PDB entry 1I50 | X-ray diffraction, 2.80 A resolution | chains B and L of the 10 polymer chains in the assembly

[Chain B]
Name: DNA-directed RNA polymerase II 140KD polypeptide
From: Saccharomyces cerevisiae
Notes: EC 2.7.7.6
UniProtKB: P08518 (RPB2_YEAST); numbering as in UniProt (aligned over 1-1224)
Sequence (1224 residues; row label = number of the first residue in the row):
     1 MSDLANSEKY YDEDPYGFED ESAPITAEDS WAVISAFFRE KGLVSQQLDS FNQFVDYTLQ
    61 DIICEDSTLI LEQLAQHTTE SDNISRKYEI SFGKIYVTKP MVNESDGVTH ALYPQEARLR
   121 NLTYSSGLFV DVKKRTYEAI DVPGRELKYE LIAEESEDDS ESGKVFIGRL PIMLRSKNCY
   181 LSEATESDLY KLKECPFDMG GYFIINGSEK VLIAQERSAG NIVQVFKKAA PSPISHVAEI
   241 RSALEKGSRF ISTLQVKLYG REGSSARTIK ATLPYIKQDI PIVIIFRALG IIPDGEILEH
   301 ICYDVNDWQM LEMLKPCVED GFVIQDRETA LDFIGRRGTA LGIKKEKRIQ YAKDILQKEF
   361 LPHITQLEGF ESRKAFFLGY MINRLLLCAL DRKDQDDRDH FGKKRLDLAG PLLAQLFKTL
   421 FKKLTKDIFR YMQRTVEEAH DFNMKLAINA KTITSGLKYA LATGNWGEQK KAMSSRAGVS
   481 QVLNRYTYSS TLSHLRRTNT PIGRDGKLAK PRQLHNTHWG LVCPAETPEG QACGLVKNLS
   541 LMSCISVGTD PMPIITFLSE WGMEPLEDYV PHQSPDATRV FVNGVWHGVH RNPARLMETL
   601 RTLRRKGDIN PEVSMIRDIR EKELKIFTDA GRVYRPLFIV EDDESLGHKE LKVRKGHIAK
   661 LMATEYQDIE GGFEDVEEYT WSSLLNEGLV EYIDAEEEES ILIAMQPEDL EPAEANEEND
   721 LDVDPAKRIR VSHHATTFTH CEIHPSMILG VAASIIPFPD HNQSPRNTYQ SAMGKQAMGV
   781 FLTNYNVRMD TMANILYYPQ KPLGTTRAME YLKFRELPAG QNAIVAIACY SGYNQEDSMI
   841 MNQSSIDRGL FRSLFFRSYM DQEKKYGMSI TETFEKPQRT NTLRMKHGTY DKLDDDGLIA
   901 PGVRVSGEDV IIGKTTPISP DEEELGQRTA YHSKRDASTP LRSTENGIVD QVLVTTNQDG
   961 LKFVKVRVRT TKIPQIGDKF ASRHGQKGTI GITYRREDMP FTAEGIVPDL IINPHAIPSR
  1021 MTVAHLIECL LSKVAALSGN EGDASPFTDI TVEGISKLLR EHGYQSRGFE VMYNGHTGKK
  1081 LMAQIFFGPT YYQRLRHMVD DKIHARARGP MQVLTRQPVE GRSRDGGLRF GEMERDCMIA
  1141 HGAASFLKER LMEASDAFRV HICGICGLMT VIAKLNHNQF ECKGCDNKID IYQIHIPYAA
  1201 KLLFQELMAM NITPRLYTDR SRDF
Disordered / not traced: 1-17, 71-88, 139-163, 438-445, 468-476, 503-508, 669-677, 713-721, 920-932, 1111-1126
Ion coordination: Zn2+: Cys-1163, Cys-1166, Cys-1182, Cys-1185
What the authors report for this chain:
  - catalytic residues: Glu-836, Asp-837
  - conformationally variable residues (domain motion): Lys-347

[Chain L]
Name: DNA-directed RNA polymerase II 7.7KD polypeptide
From: Saccharomyces cerevisiae
Notes: EC 2.7.7.6
UniProtKB: P40422 (RPC10_YEAST); residue numbers follow UniProt; this construct covers 1-70
Sequence (70 residues; each row starts with the number of its first residue):
     1 MSREGFQIPT NLDAAAAGTS QARTATLKYI CAECSSKLSL SRTDAVRCKD CGHRILLKAR
    61 TKRLVQFEAR
Disordered / not traced: 1-24
Swiss-Prot annotation at these positions:
  - zinc finger: Cys-31 to Cys-51 (C4-type)
  - binding site (Zn(2+)): Cys-31, Cys-34, Cys-48, Cys-51
Ion coordination: Zn2+: Cys-31, Cys-34, Cys-48

[How chain B and chain L interact]
Residue-residue contacts (39):
  Glu-104(B) with Arg-54(L), salt bridge
  Asp-106(B) with Arg-47(L), hydrogen bond (backbone-side chain)
  His-110(B) with Arg-54(L)
  Leu-119(B) with Ile-55(L), hydrophobic
  Arg-120(B) with Arg-54(L)
  Lys-193(B) with Ala-32(L), hydrogen bond (side chain-backbone)
  Arg-852(B) with Arg-70(L), hydrogen bond (side chain-backbone)
  Glu-875(B) with Arg-42(L), salt bridge
  Asp-894(B) with Lys-58(L), salt bridge
  Asp-896(B) with Tyr-29(L), hydrogen bond; Lys-58(L), salt bridge
  Leu-898(B) with Lys-58(L)
  Ile-899(B) with Lys-58(L)
  Ala-900(B) with Lys-58(L); Ala-59(L); Thr-61(L)
  Pro-901(B) with Ala-59(L); Arg-60(L); Thr-61(L), hydrogen bond (backbone-side chain)
  Gly-902(B) with Thr-61(L); Val-65(L)
  Val-903(B) with Thr-61(L)
  Arg-904(B) with Gln-66(L), hydrogen bond (side chain-backbone); Phe-67(L); Glu-68(L), salt bridge
  Ile-948(B) with Phe-67(L), hydrophobic
  Val-952(B) with Leu-57(L); Lys-58(L), hydrogen bond (backbone-backbone)
  Leu-953(B) with Ile-55(L), hydrophobic; Leu-56(L)
  Val-954(B) with Tyr-29(L), hydrophobic; Val-46(L); Arg-54(L); Ile-55(L); Leu-56(L), hydrogen bond (backbone-backbone)
  Thr-955(B) with Arg-54(L); Ile-55(L)
  Thr-956(B) with Val-46(L); Arg-54(L)
Also at the interface, not in a pair above, chain B (26 interface residues in all): Val-102, Gly-107, Asp-847
Also at the interface, not in a pair above, chain L (19 interface residues in all): Arg-63
From the paper, about this interface:
  - residue pairs: Arg-852(B)/Arg-70(L)

[Summary]
26 residues of chain B and 19 residues of chain L are in contact, with 8 hydrogen bonds and 5 salt bridges.
Polar pairs include Glu-104(B)/Arg-54(L), Glu-875(B)/Arg-42(L) and Asp-894(B)/Lys-58(L). The paper describes a
contact between Arg-852(B) and Arg-70(L). The paper reports catalytic residues Glu-836(B) and Asp-837(B);
conformational variability at Lys-347(B).
Here chain B is DNA-directed RNA polymerase II 140KD polypeptide and chain L is DNA-directed RNA polymerase II
7.7KD polypeptide, both from Saccharomyces cerevisiae. Entry 1I50 (RNA polymerase II crystal form II at 2.8 A
resolution) was determined by X-ray diffraction together with 1I3Q from the same study.
